PDB entry 4R8V | X-ray diffraction, 2.20 A resolution | chain A

== Chain A ==
Molecule: 10-formyltetrahydrofolate dehydrogenase
From: Danio rerio
Notes: EC 1.5.1.6
UniProtKB: E3NZ06 (E3NZ06_DANRE); residues 1-311 here = UniProt positions 1-311
Amino-acid sequence (318 residues; numbered 1 to 318; the number before each row is that of its first residue):
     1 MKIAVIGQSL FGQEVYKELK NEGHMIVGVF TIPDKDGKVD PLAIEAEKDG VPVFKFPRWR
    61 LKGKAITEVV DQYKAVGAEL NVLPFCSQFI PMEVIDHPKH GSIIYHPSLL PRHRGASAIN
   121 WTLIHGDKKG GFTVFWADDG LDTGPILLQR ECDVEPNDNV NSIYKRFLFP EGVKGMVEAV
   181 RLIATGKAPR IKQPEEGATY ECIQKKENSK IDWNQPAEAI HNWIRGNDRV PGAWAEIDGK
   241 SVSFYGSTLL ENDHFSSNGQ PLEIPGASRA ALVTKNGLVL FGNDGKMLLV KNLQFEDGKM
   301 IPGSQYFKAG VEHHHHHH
Disordered / not traced: 309-318
Sequence notes: expression tag (312-318)
What the authors report for this chain:
  - binding site for formate: His-106, Asp-142
  - catalytic residues: His-106, Ser-108, Asp-142 (proposed by the authors, not directly observed)
  - mutagenesis - F89A (about 85%), R114A, Y200A: decreased catalytic activity
  - mutagenesis - K205A: unchanged catalytic activity

== Summary ==
From the paper: catalytic residues His-106, Ser-108 and Asp-142; F89A, R114A and Y200A reduce catalytic
activity.
Chain A is 10-formyltetrahydrofolate dehydrogenase (Danio rerio); the structure, Crystal structure of the
hydrolase domain of 10-formyltetrahydrofolate dehydrogenase (wild-type) complex with formate, was determined
by X-ray diffraction, deposited together with 4QPC, 4QPD, 4TS4, 4TT8 and 4TTS.
